PDB entry 8ZXY | X-ray diffraction, 1.43 A resolution | chain A

[Chain A]
Name: Monellin chain B, Monellin chain A
Organism: Dioscoreophyllum cumminsii
UniProt: chimeric construct of P02882, P02881: residues 1-48 from P02882 (MONB_DIOCU) positions 1-48 (same numbers); residues 52-96 from P02881 positions 1-45 (UniProt number = residue number - 51)
Chain sequence (96 residues; numbered 1 to 96; the number before each row is that of its first residue):
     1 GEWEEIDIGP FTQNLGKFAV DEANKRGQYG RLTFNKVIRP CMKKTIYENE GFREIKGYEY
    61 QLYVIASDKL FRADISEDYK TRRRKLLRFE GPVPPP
Sequence notes: engineered mutation E5 (Ile in P02882), A23 (Glu in P02882), R26 (Ile in P02882), I65 (Tyr14 in P02881), R83 (Gly32 in P02881), E90 (Asn39 in P02881); linker (49-51)
Curated features (UniProtKB/Swiss-Prot):
  - site: C41 (Blocking, abolishes the sweet taste)

[In short]
Chain A is Monellin chain B, Monellin chain A (Dioscoreophyllum cumminsii); the structure, sweet protein
MNEI-Mut 6-2, was determined by X-ray diffraction, deposited together with 8ZXJ, 8ZXT and 8ZXV.
